1Z44 - chains A and B; structure by X-ray diffraction, 1.40 A resolution.

Chain A (and B):
Protein: Probable NADH-dependent flavin oxidoreductase yqjM
Organism: Bacillus subtilis
Notes: EC 1.-.-.-; chain B of this document is another copy of the same molecule, construct and numbering; everything in this record applies to it too
UniProtKB: P54550 (NAMA_BACSU); residue numbers follow UniProt; this construct covers 1-338
Amino-acid sequence (338 residues; numbered 1 to 338; the number before each row is that of its first residue):
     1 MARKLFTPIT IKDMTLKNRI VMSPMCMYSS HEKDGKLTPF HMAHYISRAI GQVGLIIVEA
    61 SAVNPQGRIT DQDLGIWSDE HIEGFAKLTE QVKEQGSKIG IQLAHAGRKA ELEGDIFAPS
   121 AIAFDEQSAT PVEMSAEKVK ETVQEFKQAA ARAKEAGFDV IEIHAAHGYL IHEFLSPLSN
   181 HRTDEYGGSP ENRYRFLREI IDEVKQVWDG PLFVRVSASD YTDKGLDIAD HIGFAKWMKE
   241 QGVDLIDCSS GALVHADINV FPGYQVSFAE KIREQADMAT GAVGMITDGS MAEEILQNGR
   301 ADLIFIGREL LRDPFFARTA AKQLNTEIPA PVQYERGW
Disordered / not traced: 1
Modified positions: Mse1 (selenomethionine); Mse14, Mse22, Mse25, Mse27, Mse42, Mse134, Mse238, Mse278, Mse285, Mse291 (selenomethionine; parent Met)
Construct notes: modified residue (1, 14, 22, 25, 27, 42, 134, 238, 278, 285, 291)
Residues lining bound ligands:
  - FMN (flavin mononucleotide): Ser23, Pro24, Mse25, Cys26, Glu59, Ala60, Gln102, His164, His167, Arg215, Val283, Gly284, Mse285, Ile286, Phe305, Ile306, Gly307, Arg308
  - P-nitrophenol (NPO), molecule 1: Cys26, Tyr28, Ile69, His164, His167, Tyr169
  - P-nitrophenol (NPO), molecule 2: Pro39, Mse42, Ala43, Ile46
Curated features (UniProtKB/Swiss-Prot):
  - binding site (FMN): Ser23 to Cys26, Ala60, Gln102, Arg215, Gly307, Arg308
  - binding site (substrate): Tyr28, His164 to His167
From the paper describing this entry:
  - binding site for P-nitrophenol: His167, Arg336
  - self-association interface (contacts with another copy of this molecule): Arg336

Interface between chain A and chain B:
Residue-residue contacts (39; chain A residue first):
  Mse27(A) - Gln333(B)
  Mse27(A) - Tyr334(B)
  Ser29(A) - Gln333(B)  hydrogen bond
  Pro39(A) - Gln91(B)
  Phe40(A) - Ile50(B)  hydrophobic
  Phe40(A) - Gln95(B)
  Phe40(A) - Gln333(B)
  Ala43(A) - Ile46(B)  hydrophobic
  His44(A) - Tyr334(B)
  Ile46(A) - Ala43(B)  hydrophobic
  Ser47(A) - Ser47(B)
  Arg48(A) - Phe315(B)
  Arg48(A) - Tyr334(B)  hydrogen bond
  Ile50(A) - Phe40(B)  hydrophobic
  Gln91(A) - Pro39(B)
  Gln95(A) - Phe40(B)
  Arg308(A) - Arg336(B)
  Leu311(A) - Phe315(B)
  Leu311(A) - Tyr334(B)  hydrophobic
  Leu311(A) - Trp338(B)  hydrogen bond (backbone-side chain)
  Arg312(A) - Phe315(B)
  Arg312(A) - Arg318(B)
  Arg312(A) - Gly337(B)  hydrogen bond (side chain-backbone)
  Pro314(A) - Phe315(B)  hydrophobic
  Phe315(A) - Arg48(B)
  Phe315(A) - Leu311(B)
  Phe315(A) - Arg312(B)
  Phe315(A) - Pro314(B)  hydrophobic
  Arg318(A) - Arg312(B)
  Gln333(A) - Mse27(B)
  Gln333(A) - Ser29(B)  hydrogen bond
  Gln333(A) - Phe40(B)
  Tyr334(A) - Mse27(B)
  Tyr334(A) - His44(B)  hydrogen bond
  Tyr334(A) - Arg48(B)  hydrogen bond
  Tyr334(A) - Leu311(B)  hydrophobic
  Arg336(A) - Arg308(B)
  Gly337(A) - Arg312(B)  hydrogen bond (backbone-side chain)
  Trp338(A) - Leu311(B)  hydrogen bond (side chain-backbone)

Overview:
Chain A and chain B each contribute 23 residues to their interface; the contacts include 9 hydrogen bonds.
Among the polar pairs are Ser29(A)-Gln333(B), Arg48(A)-Tyr334(B) and Leu311(A)-Trp338(B). Bound to chain A:
flavin mononucleotide and P-nitrophenol. From the paper: a binding site for P-nitrophenol at His167(A) and
Arg336(A); a self-association interface involving Arg336(A).
Chain A and chain B are both Probable NADH-dependent flavin oxidoreductase yqjM (Bacillus subtilis); the
structure, Crystal structure of oxidized YqjM from Bacillus subtilis complexed with p-nitrophenol, was
determined by X-ray diffraction together with 1Z41, 1Z42 and 1Z48 from the same study.
